Entry 4ONH (X-ray diffraction, 3.01 A resolution); this record covers chains B and A.

# Chain B
Molecule: T-cell receptor alpha
Source organism: Homo sapiens
Notes: engineered mutation(s): S169C, C188A
Chain sequence (243 residues; row label = number of the first residue in the row; note: 1 number in that range is skipped by the numbering (no residue carries it; nothing is unmodelled there)):
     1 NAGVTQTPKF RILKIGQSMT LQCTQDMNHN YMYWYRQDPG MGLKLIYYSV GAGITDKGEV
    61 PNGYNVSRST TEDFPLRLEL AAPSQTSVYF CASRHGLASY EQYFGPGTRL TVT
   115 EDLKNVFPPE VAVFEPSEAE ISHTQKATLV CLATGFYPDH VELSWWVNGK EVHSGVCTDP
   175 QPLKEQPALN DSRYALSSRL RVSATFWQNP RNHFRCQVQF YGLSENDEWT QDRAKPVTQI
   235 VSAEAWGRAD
Not modelled in the structure: 1, 137-140, 181-185
Disulfide bonds: Cys23-Cys91, Cys145-Cys210
Covalently attached groups: N-acetylglucosamine (NAG) linked to Asn65

# Chain A
Molecule: T-cell receptor beta
Source organism: Homo sapiens
Notes: engineered mutation(s): T157C
Chain sequence (205 residues; row label = number of the first residue in the row; numbering starts at 0):
     0 PKVVQSPLSL VVHEGDTVTL NCSYEVTNFR SLLWYKQEKK APTFLFMLTS SGIEKKSGRL
    60 SSILDKKELF SILNITATQT GDSAVYLCAW AGGTSYGKLT FGQGTILTVH PNIQKPDPAV
   120 YQLRDSKSSD KSVCLFTDFD SQTNVSQSKD SDVYITDKCV LDMRSMDFKS NSAVAWSNKS
   180 DFACANAFNN SIIPEDTFFP SPESS
Not modelled in the structure: 201-204
Disulfide bonds: Cys21-Cys87
Covalently attached groups: N-acetylglucosamine (NAG) linked to Asn20

# Interface between chain B and chain A
Pairs across the interface (57):
  Tyr33(B) - Gly96(A)  hydrogen bond (side chain-backbone)
  Tyr35(B) - Leu98(A)
  Gln37(B) - Gln36(A)  hydrogen bond
  Leu43(B) - Phe100(A)  hydrophobic
  Leu45(B) - Lys97(A)
  Tyr48(B) - Lys97(A)
  Phe90(B) - Ala40(A)  hydrophobic
  Tyr100(B) - Ser30(A)
  Tyr100(B) - Leu32(A)  hydrophobic
  Tyr100(B) - Thr48(A)
  Glu101(B) - Phe43(A)
  Glu101(B) - Met46(A)
  Gln102(B) - Tyr34(A)  hydrogen bond (backbone-side chain)
  Gln102(B) - Leu98(A)
  Phe104(B) - Tyr34(A)  hydrophobic
  Phe104(B) - Ala40(A)  hydrophobic
  Phe104(B) - Pro41(A)
  Gly105(B) - Ala40(A)
  Ala126(B) - Asp124(A)
  Val127(B) - Asp124(A)  hydrogen bond (backbone-side chain)
  Val127(B) - Ser125(A)  hydrogen bond (backbone-backbone)
  Phe128(B) - Leu122(A)  hydrophobic
  Phe128(B) - Arg123(A)
  Phe128(B) - Asp124(A)
  Phe128(B) - Lys130(A)
  Phe128(B) - Val132(A)  hydrophobic
  Glu129(B) - Arg123(A)  hydrogen bond (backbone-backbone)
  Pro130(B) - Leu122(A)  hydrophobic
  Ser131(B) - Tyr120(A)
  Ala133(B) - Tyr120(A)
  Ile135(B) - Asp116(A)
  Thr142(B) - Leu134(A)
  Val144(B) - Leu122(A)  hydrophobic
  Leu146(B) - Val132(A)  hydrophobic
  Leu146(B) - Trp175(A)  hydrophobic
  Ser168(B) - Asp161(A)
  Gly169(B) - Leu160(A)
  Gly169(B) - Asp161(A)
  Cys171(B) - Cys158(A)  disulfide
  Cys171(B) - Val159(A)  hydrogen bond (side chain-backbone)
  Cys171(B) - Leu160(A)  hydrophobic
  Thr172(B) - Cys158(A)
  Asp173(B) - Thr155(A)
  Leu177(B) - Ile154(A)
  Glu179(B) - Tyr153(A)
  Ser191(B) - Thr155(A)
  Ser191(B) - Val173(A)
  Arg193(B) - Thr155(A)
  Arg193(B) - Cys158(A)
  Arg193(B) - Ser171(A)
  Arg193(B) - Val173(A)
  Arg195(B) - Asp137(A)  salt bridge
  Arg195(B) - Leu160(A)
  Arg195(B) - Met162(A)
  Arg195(B) - Phe167(A)
  Arg195(B) - Ser169(A)
  Glu238(B) - Ser125(A)
Interface residues without a listed pair, chain B (41 interface residues in all): Val50, Tyr103, Pro106, Glu132, Val170, Lys178, Ala189
Interface residues without a listed pair, chain A (43 interface residues in all): Arg29, Lys39, Tyr95, Gln121, Ser131, Thr136, Asp156
Disulfides between the chains: Cys171(B)-Cys158(A)

# Overview
41 residues of chain B face 43 of chain A across their interface; the contacts include 1 disulfide bond, 7
hydrogen bonds and 1 salt bridge. Polar contacts include Arg195(B)-Asp137(A), Tyr33(B)-Gly96(A) and
Gln37(B)-Gln36(A). Covalently linked N-acetylglucosamine: at Asn65(B). Covalently linked N-acetylglucosamine:
at Asn20(A).
Here chain B is T-cell receptor alpha and chain A is T-cell receptor beta, both from Homo sapiens. Entry 4ONH
(Crystal Structure of DN6 TCR) was determined by X-ray diffraction together with 4ONO from the same study.
